PDB entry 7PIC | electron microscopy, 9.10 A resolution (very low resolution: no residue pairs are listed; an interface is given only as per-side residue counts) | chains L and 5 of the 53 polymer chains in the assembly

== Chain L ==
Protein: 30S ribosomal protein S13
Source organism: Mycoplasma pneumoniae M129
Reference sequence: Q50297 (RS13_MYCPN); residue numbers follow UniProt; this construct covers 1-124
Chain sequence (124 residues; each row starts with the number of its first residue):
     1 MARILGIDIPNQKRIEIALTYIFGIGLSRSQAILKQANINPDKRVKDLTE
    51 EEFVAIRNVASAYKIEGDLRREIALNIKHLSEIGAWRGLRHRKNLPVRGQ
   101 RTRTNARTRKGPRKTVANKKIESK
Disordered / not traced: 1-4, 123-124

== Chain 5 ==
Molecule: 16S ribosomal RNA
Source organism: Mycoplasma pneumoniae M129
Sequence (1520 nucleotides; numbered 1 to 1520; the number before each row is that of its first residue):
     1 UUUUUCUGAGAGUUUGAUCCUGGCUCAGGAUUAACGCUGGCGGCAUGCCU
    51 AAUACAUGCAAGUCGAUCGAAAGUAGUAAUACUUUAGAGGCGAACGGGUG
   101 AGUAACACGUAUCCAAUCUACCUUAUAAUGGGGGAUAACUAGUUGAAAGA
   151 CUAGCUAAUACCGCAUAAGAACUUUGGUUCGCAUGAAUCAAAGUUGAAAG
   201 GACCUGCAAGGGUUCGUUAUUUGAUGAGGGUGCGCCAUAUCAGCUAGUUG
   251 GUGGGGUAACGGCCUACCAAGGCAAUGACGUGUAGCUAUGCUGAGAAGUA
   301 GAAUAGCCACAAUGGGACUGAGACACGGCCCAUACUCCUACGGGAGGCAG
   351 CAGUAGGGAAUUUUUCACAAUGAGCGAAAGCUUGAUGGAGCAAUGCCGCG
   401 UGAACGAUGAAGGUCUUUAAGAUUGUAAAGUUCUUUUAUUUGGGAAGAAU
   451 GACUUUAGCAGGUAAUGGCUAGAGUUUGACUGUACCAUUUUGAAUAAGUG
   501 ACGACUAACUAUGUGCCAGCAGUCGCGGUAAUACAUAGGUCGCAAGCGUU
   551 AUCCGGAUUUAUUGGGCGUAAAGCAAGCGCAGGCGGAUUGAAAAGUCUGG
   601 UGUUAAAGGCAGCUGCUUAACAGUUGUAUGCAUUGGAAACUAUUAAUCUA
   651 GAGUGUGGUAGGGAGUUUUGGAAUUUCAUGUGGAGCGGUGAAAUGCGUAG
   701 AUAUAUGAAGGAACACCAGUGGCGAAGGCGAAAACUUAGGCCAUUACUGA
   751 CGCUUAGGCUUGAAAGUGUGGGGAGCAAAUAGGAUUAGAUACCCUAGUAG
   801 UCCACACCGUAAACGAUAGAUACUAGCUGUCGGGGCGAUCCCCUCGGUAG
   851 UGAAGUUAACACAUUAAGUAUCUCGCCUGGGUAGUACAUUCGCAAGAAUG
   901 AAACUCAAACGGAAUUGACGGGGACCCGCACAAGUGGUGGAGCAUGUUGC
   951 UUAAUUCGACGGUACACGAAAAACCUUACCUAGACUUGACAUCCUUGGCA
  1001 AAGUUAUGGAAACAUAAUGGAGGUUAACCGAGUGACAGGUGGUGCAUGGU
  1051 UGUCGUCAGCUCGUGUCGUGAGAUGUUGGGUUAAGUCCCGCAACGAGCGC
  1101 AACCCUUAUCGUUAGUUACAUUGUCUAGCGAGACUGCUAAUGCAAAUUGG
  1151 AGGAAGGAAGGGAUGACGUCAAAUCAUCAUGCCCCUUAUGUCUAGGGCUG
  1201 CAAACGUGCUACAAUGGCCAAUACAAACAGUCGCCAGCUUGUAAAAGUGA
  1251 GCAAAUCUGUAAAGUUGGUCUCAGUUCGGAUUGAGGGCUGCAAUUCGUCC
  1301 UCAUGAAGUCGGAAUCACUAGUAAUCGCGAAUCAGCUAUGUCGCGGUGAA
  1351 UACGUUCUCGGGUCUUGUACACACCGCCCGUCAAACUAUGAAAGCUGGUA
  1401 AUAUUUAAAAACGUGUUGCUAACCAUUAGGAAGCGCAUGUCAAGGAUAGC
  1451 ACCGGUGAUUGGAGUUAAGUCGUAACAAGGUACCCCUACGAGAACGUGGG
  1501 GGUGGAUCACCUCCUUUCUA
Disordered / not traced: 1-4, 181-184, 1020-1027, 1510-1520

== Chain L / chain 5 interface ==
At this resolution (9 A) residue pairs are not listed: 53 residues of chain L and 39 of chain 5 lie at the interface.

== Overview ==
53 residues of chain L and 39 residues of chain 5 are in contact.
Here chain L is 30S ribosomal protein S13 and chain 5 is 16S ribosomal RNA, both from Mycoplasma pneumoniae
M129. Entry 7PIC (70S ribosome with P/E-site tRNA in spectinomycin-treated Mycoplasma pneumoniae cells) was
determined by electron microscopy, deposited together with 7OOC, 7OOD, 7P6Z, 7PAH, 7PAI, 7PAJ and 23 further
entries.
